Entry 1ZAV (X-ray diffraction, 1.90 A resolution); this record covers chains U and V of the 7 polymer chains in the assembly.

# Chain U (and V)
Protein: 50S ribosomal protein L7/L12
Organism: Thermotoga maritima
Notes: fragment: N-terminal domain; chain V of this document is another copy of the same molecule, construct and numbering; everything in this record applies to it too
UniProtKB: P29396 (RL7_THEMA); residue numbers follow UniProt; this construct covers 1-30
Amino-acid sequence (30 residues; row label = number of the first residue in the row):
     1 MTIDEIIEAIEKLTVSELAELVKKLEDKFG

# Interface between chain U and chain V
Contacting residue pairs (22; chain U residue first):
  Met1(U) - Met1(V)  hydrophobic
  Met1(U) - Ala9(V)
  Ile3(U) - Glu17(V)
  Ile3(U) - Glu20(V)
  Asp4(U) - Lys24(V)  salt bridge
  Ile6(U) - Ala9(V)  hydrophobic
  Ile6(U) - Ile10(V)  hydrophobic
  Ile7(U) - Leu21(V)  hydrophobic
  Ile7(U) - Lys24(V)
  Ile7(U) - Leu25(V)  hydrophobic
  Ile7(U) - Lys28(V)
  Glu11(U) - Lys28(V)  salt bridge
  Leu13(U) - Ile6(V)  hydrophobic
  Glu17(U) - Ile3(V)
  Glu20(U) - Ile3(V)
  Leu21(U) - Ile3(V)  hydrophobic
  Leu21(U) - Ile6(V)  hydrophobic
  Leu21(U) - Ile7(V)  hydrophobic
  Lys24(U) - Ile3(V)
  Lys24(U) - Ile7(V)
  Leu25(U) - Ile7(V)  hydrophobic
  Lys28(U) - Glu11(V)
Also at the interface, not in a pair above, chain U (15 interface residues in all): Ala9, Ile10
Also at the interface, not in a pair above, chain V (15 interface residues in all): Leu13, Phe29

# Summary
The chain U/chain V interface involves 15 residues from each chain, with 2 salt bridges. Polar pairs include
Asp4(U)-Lys24(V) and Glu11(U)-Lys28(V).
Both chains are 50S ribosomal protein L7/L12 (Thermotoga maritima). Entry 1ZAV (Ribosomal Protein L10-L12(NTD)
Complex, Space Group P21) was determined by X-ray diffraction, deposited together with 1ZAW and 1ZAX.
